PDB entry 2OTL | X-ray diffraction, 2.70 A resolution | chains 0 and A of the 31 polymer chains in the assembly

# Chain 0
Molecule: 23S ribosomal RNA
From: Haloarcula marismortui
Sequence (2922 nucleotides; row label = number of the first residue in the row):
     2 UUGGCUACUAUGCCAGCUGGUGGAUUGCUCGGCUCAGGCGCUGAUGAAGG
    52 ACGUGCCAAGCUGCGAUAAGCCAUGGGGAGCCGCACGGAGGCGAAGAACC
   102 AUGGAUUUCCGAAUGAGAAUCUCUCUAACAAUUGCUUCGCGCAAUGAGGA
   152 ACCCCGAGAACUGAAACAUCUCAGUAUCGGGAGGAACAGAAAACGCAAUG
   202 UGAUGUCGUUAGUAACCGCGAGUGAACGCGAUACAGCCCAAACCGAAGCC
   252 CUCACGGGCAAUGUGGUGUCAGGGCUACCUCUCAUCAGCCGACCGUCUCG
   302 ACGAAGUCUCUUGGAACAGAGCGUGAUACAGGGUGACAACCCCGUACUCG
   352 AGACCAGUACGACGUGCGGUAGUGCCAGAGUAGCGGGGGUUGGAUAUCCC
   402 UCGCGAAUAACGCAGGCAUCGACUGCGAAGGCUAAACACAACCUGAGACC
   452 GAUAGUGAACAAGUAGUGUGAACGAACGCUGCAAAGUACCCUCAGAAGGG
   502 AGGCGAAAUAGAGCAUGAAAUCAGUUGGCGAUCGAGCGACAGGGCAUACA
   552 AGGUCCCUCGACGAAUGACCGACGCGCGAGCGUCCAGUAAGACUCACGGG
   602 AAGCCGAUGUUCUGUCGUACGUUUUGAAAAACGAGCCAGGGAGUGUGUCU
   652 GCAUGGCAAGUCUAACCGGAGUAUCCGGGGAGGCACAGGGAAACCGACAU
   702 GGCCGCAGGGCUUUGCCCGAGGGCCGCCGUCUUCAAGGGCGGGGAGCCAU
   752 GUGGACACGACCCGAAUCCGGACGAUCUACGCAUGGACAAGAUGAAGCGU
   802 GCCGAAAGGCACGUGGAAGUCUGUUAGAGUUGGUGUCCUACAAUACCCUC
   852 UCGUGAUCUAUGUGUAGGGGUGAAAGGCCCAUCGAGUCCGGCAACAGCUG
   902 GUUCCAAUCGAAACAUGUCGAAGCAUGACCUCCGCCGAGGUAGUCUGUGA
   952 GGUAGAGCGACCGAUUGGUGUGUCCGCCUCCGAGAGGAGUCGGCACACCU
  1002 GUCAAACUCCAAACUUACAGACGCCGUUUGACGCGGGGAUUCCGGUGCGC
  1052 GGGGUAAGCCUGUGUACCAGGAGGGGAACAACCCAGAGAUAGGUUAAGGU
  1102 CCCCAAGUGUGGAUUAAGUGUAAUCCUCUGAAGGUGGUCUCGAGCCCUAG
  1152 ACAGCCGGGAGGUGAGCUUAGAAGCAGCUACCCUCUAAGAAAAGCGUAAC
  1202 AGCUUACCGGCCGAGGUUUGAGGCGCCCAAAAUGAUCGGGACUCAAAUCC
  1252 ACCACCGAGACCUGUCCGUACCACUCAUACUGGUAAUCGAGUAGAUUGGC
  1302 GCUCUAAUUGGAUGGAAGUAGGGGUGAAAACUCCUAUGGACCGAUUAGUG
  1352 ACGAAAAUCCUGGCCAUAGUAGCAGCGAUAGUCGGGUGAGAACCCCGACG
  1402 GCCUAAUGGAUAAGGGUUCCUCAGCACUGCUGAUCAGCUGAGGGUUAGCC
  1452 GGUCCUAAGUCAUACCGCAACUCGACUAUGACGAAAUGGGAAACGGGUUA
  1502 AUAUUCCCGUGCCACUAUGCAGUGAAAGUUGACGCCCUGGGGUCGAUCAC
  1552 GCUGGGCAUUCGCCCAGUCGAACCGUCCAACUCCGUGGAAGCCGUAAUGG
  1602 CAGGAAGCGGACGAACGGCGGCAUAGGGAAACGUGAUUCAACCUGGGGCC
  1652 CAUGAAAAGACGAGCAUAGUGUCCGUACCGAGAACCGACACAGGUGUCCA
  1702 UGGCGGCGAAAGCCAAGGCCUGUCGGGAGCAACCAACGUUAGGGAAUUCG
  1752 GCAAGUUAGUCCCGUACCUUCGGAAGAAGGGAUGCCUGCUCCGGAACGGA
  1802 GCAGGUCGCAGUGACUCGGAAGCUCGGACUGUCUAGUAACAACAUAGGUG
  1852 ACCGCAAAUCCGCAAGGACUCGUACGGUCACUGAAUCCUGCCCAGUGCAG
  1902 GUAUCUGAACACCUCGUACAAGAGGACGAAGGACCUGUCAACGGCGGGGG
  1952 UAACUAUGACCCUCUUAAGGUAGCGUAGUACCUUGCCGCAUCAGUAGCGG
  2002 CUUGCAUGAAUGGAUUAACCAGAGCUUCACUGUCCCAACGUUGGGCCCGG
  2052 UGAACUGUACAUUCCAGUGCGGAGUCUGGAGACACCCAGGGGGAAGCGAA
  2102 GACCCUAUGGAGCUUUACUGCAGGCUGUCGCUGAGACGUGGUCGCCGAUG
  2152 UGCAGCAUAGGUAGGAGACACUACACAGGUACCCGCGCUAGCGGGCCACC
  2202 GAGUCAACAGUGAAAUACUACCCGUCGGUGACUGCGACUCUCACUCCGGG
  2252 AGGAGGACACCGAUAGCCGGGCAGUUUGACUGGGGCGGUACGCGCUCGAA
  2302 AAGAUAUCGAGCGCGCCCUAUGGCUAUCUCAGCCGGGACAGAGACCCGGC
  2352 GAAGAGUGCAAGAGCAAAAGAUAGCUUGACAGUGUUCUUCCCAACGAGGA
  2402 ACGCUGACGCGAAAGCGUGGUCUAGCGAACCAAUUAGCCUGCUUGAUGCG
  2452 GGCAAUUGAUGACAGAAAAGCUACCCUAGGGAUAACAGAGUCGUCACUCG
  2502 CAAGAGCACAUAUCGACCGAGUGGCUUGCUACCUCGAUGUCGGUUCCCUC
  2552 CAUCCUGCCCGUGCAGAAGCGGGCAAGGGUGAGGUUGUUCGCCUAUUAAA
  2602 GGAGGUCGUGAGCUGGGUUUAGACCGUCGUGAGACAGGUCGGCUGCUAUC
  2652 UACUGGGUGUGUAAUGGUGUCUGACAAGAACGACCGUAUAGUACGAGAGG
  2702 AACUACGGUUGGUGGCCACUGGUGUACCGGUUGUUCGAGAGAGCACGUGC
  2752 CGGGUAGCCACGCCACACGGGGUAAGAGCUGAACGCAUCUAAGCUCGAAA
  2802 CCCACUUGGAAAAGAGACACCGCCGAGGUCCCGCGUACAAGACGCGGUCG
  2852 AUAGACUCGGGGUGUGCGCGUCGAGGUAACGAGACGUUAAGCCCACGAGC
  2902 ACUAACAGACCAAAGCCAUCAU
Unresolved in the structure: 2-9, 126-127, 715, 971-998, 1560, 1952-1963, 2137-2236, 2339-2343, 2665-2666, 2915-2923
Modified residues: 1MA (6-hydro-1-methyladenosine-5'-monophosphate) at position 628, OMU (o2'-methyluridine 5'-monophosphate) at position 2587, OMG (o2'-methylguanosine-5'-monophosphate) at position 2588, UR3 (3-methyluridine-5'-monophoshate) at position 2619, PSU (pseudouridine-5'-monophosphate) at position 2621
Differences from the reference sequence: conflict C560 (U3155 in 3377779); modified residue (628, 2587-2588, 2619, 2621)
Ion coordination: Mg2+ site 1 near G28 (its only coordinating residue here); Na+ site 1: C40, G41; Na+ site 2: G56, A59, G61; Na+ site 3: G66, U107; Mg2+ site 2 near U115 (its only coordinating residue here); Na+ site 4: C141, G142; Na+ site 5 near U146 (its only coordinating residue here); Mg2+ site 3: C162, U2276; K+ site 1: U163, U172; Mg2+ site 4: A165, A167, C168; Na+ site 6: A165, A166, A167; Mg2+ site 5 near A166 (its only coordinating residue here); 63 more Na+ sites not listed; 79 more Mg2+ sites not listed; 1 more K+ sites not listed
Residues lining bound ligands: girodazole (GIR): G2397, A2465, G2466
What the authors report for this chain:
  - binding site for girodazole: A2465, G2466

# Chain A
Molecule: 50S ribosomal protein L2P
From: Haloarcula marismortui
UniProt: P20276 (RL2_HALMA); residues 1-239 here correspond to UniProt positions 2-240 (UniProt number = residue number + 1)
Chain sequence (239 residues; numbered 1 to 239; the number before each row is that of its first residue):
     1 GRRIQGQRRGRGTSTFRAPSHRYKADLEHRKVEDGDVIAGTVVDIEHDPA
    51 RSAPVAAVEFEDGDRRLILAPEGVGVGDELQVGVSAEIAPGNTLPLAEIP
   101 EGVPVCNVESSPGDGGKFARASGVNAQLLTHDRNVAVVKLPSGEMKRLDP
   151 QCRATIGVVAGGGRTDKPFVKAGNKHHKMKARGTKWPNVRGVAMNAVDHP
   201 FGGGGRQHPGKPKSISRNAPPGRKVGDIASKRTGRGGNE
Unresolved in the structure: 238-239
Ion coordination: Mg2+ site 1: Asp26 (shared with G1873(0) of chain 0); Mg2+ site 2: Asn188 (shared with U1846(0), G1884(0) of chain 0); Na+: Phe201, Gly203, His208

# Chain 0 / chain A interface
Contacting residue pairs - 258 pairs, chain 0 then chain A:
  C781(0) - Thr15(A)  hydrogen bond to the sugar
  C781(0) - Lys185(A)  sugar contact
  G782(0) - Ser14(A)  hydrogen bond to the sugar
  G782(0) - Thr15(A)  hydrogen bond to the sugar
  C783(0) - Ser14(A)  sugar contact
  C783(0) - His21(A)  hydrogen bond to the phosphate
  C783(0) - Lys180(A)  salt bridge to the phosphate
  A784(0) - His21(A)  salt bridge to the phosphate
  A784(0) - Arg22(A)  salt bridge to the phosphate
  G820(0) - Lys171(A)  salt bridge to the phosphate
  G820(0) - Ala172(A)  hydrogen bond to the base
  G820(0) - Gly173(A)  hydrogen bond to the base
  A857(0) - Ala172(A)  base contact
  A857(0) - Gly173(A)  phosphate contact
  A857(0) - His176(A)  hydrogen bond to the sugar
  A857(0) - His177(A)  salt bridge to the phosphate
  A857(0) - Trp186(A)  base contact
  U866(0) - Arg11(A)  hydrogen bond to the phosphate
  U866(0) - Thr13(A)  sugar contact
  A867(0) - Arg11(A)  salt bridge to the phosphate
  G870(0) - Arg3(A)  salt bridge to the phosphate
  G871(0) - Arg2(A)  hydrogen bond to the base
  G871(0) - Arg3(A)  phosphate contact
  G871(0) - Arg8(A)  salt bridge to the phosphate
  G871(0) - Arg11(A)  hydrogen bond to the phosphate
  U872(0) - Arg2(A)  hydrogen bond to the base
  U872(0) - Arg8(A)  hydrogen bond to the base
  U872(0) - Thr13(A)  hydrogen bond to the phosphate
  U872(0) - Phe16(A)  phosphate contact
  G873(0) - Arg2(A)  base contact
  G873(0) - Arg8(A)  hydrogen bond to the base
  G873(0) - Thr15(A)  phosphate contact
  G873(0) - Lys185(A)  salt bridge to the phosphate
  G873(0) - Asp198(A)  hydrogen bond to the base
  A874(0) - Lys185(A)  salt bridge to the phosphate
  A874(0) - Pro187(A)  sugar contact
  A874(0) - Val189(A)  sugar contact
  A875(0) - Val189(A)  sugar contact
  A875(0) - Ala193(A)  hydrogen bond to the sugar
  A875(0) - Met194(A)  base contact
  A875(0) - Asp198(A)  base contact
  G877(0) - Asn195(A)  hydrogen bond to the sugar
  G877(0) - Val197(A)  base contact
  G878(0) - Arg2(A)  hydrogen bond to the base
  C879(0) - Arg2(A)  base contact
  A886(0) - Gly1(A)  hydrogen bond to the base
  A886(0) - Arg2(A)  base contact
  G1460(0) - Arg17(A)  salt bridge to the phosphate
  C1652(0) - Ser52(A)  phosphate contact
  C1652(0) - Arg164(A)  hydrogen bond to the base
  C1652(0) - Thr165(A)  base contact
  C1652(0) - Lys167(A)  hydrogen bond to the base
  C1652(0) - Phe169(A)  stacking on the base
  C1652(0) - Lys178(A)  hydrogen bond to the base
  A1653(0) - His47(A)  salt bridge to the phosphate
  A1653(0) - Ser52(A)  hydrogen bond to the phosphate
  A1653(0) - His177(A)  stacking on the base
  A1653(0) - Lys178(A)  sugar contact
  U1654(0) - Arg22(A)  salt bridge to the phosphate
  U1654(0) - Lys24(A)  hydrogen bond to the sugar
  U1654(0) - His47(A)  stacking on the base
  U1654(0) - Pro49(A)  phosphate contact
  U1654(0) - Ala181(A)  phosphate contact
  G1655(0) - Lys24(A)  salt bridge to the phosphate
  C1844(0) - Val189(A)  sugar contact
  C1844(0) - Arg190(A)  salt bridge to the phosphate
  C1844(0) - Gln207(A)  hydrogen bond to the phosphate
  A1845(0) - Pro187(A)  phosphate contact
  A1845(0) - Asn188(A)  phosphate contact
  A1845(0) - Val189(A)  phosphate contact
  A1845(0) - Arg190(A)  salt bridge to the phosphate
  U1846(0) - Ala172(A)  hydrogen bond to the sugar
  U1846(0) - Trp186(A)  sugar contact
  U1846(0) - Pro187(A)  phosphate contact
  U1846(0) - Asn188(A)  hydrogen bond to the phosphate
  A1847(0) - Phe169(A)  hydrogen bond to the phosphate
  A1847(0) - Val170(A)  hydrogen bond to the sugar
  A1847(0) - Lys175(A)  salt bridge to the phosphate
  A1847(0) - Trp186(A)  hydrogen bond to the phosphate
  G1848(0) - Pro168(A)  phosphate contact
  G1848(0) - Phe169(A)  hydrogen bond to the phosphate
  U1850(0) - Arg235(A)  hydrogen bond to the phosphate
  G1851(0) - Asp227(A)  hydrogen bond to the base
  G1851(0) - Thr233(A)  sugar contact
  G1851(0) - Gly234(A)  sugar contact
  G1851(0) - Arg235(A)  salt bridge to the phosphate
  A1852(0) - Asp227(A)  sugar contact
  A1852(0) - Ile228(A)  hydrogen bond to the sugar
  A1852(0) - Ser230(A)  phosphate contact
  A1852(0) - Lys231(A)  phosphate contact
  A1852(0) - Arg232(A)  sugar contact
  C1853(0) - Arg217(A)  hydrogen bond to the sugar
  C1853(0) - Ile228(A)  sugar contact
  C1853(0) - Ala229(A)  sugar contact
  C1853(0) - Lys231(A)  salt bridge to the phosphate
  C1854(0) - Lys231(A)  salt bridge to the phosphate
  G1855(0) - Phe118(A)  base contact
  G1855(0) - Leu140(A)  base contact
  G1855(0) - Pro141(A)  base contact
  G1855(0) - Ser142(A)  hydrogen bond to the base
  G1855(0) - Glu144(A)  hydrogen bond to the sugar
  G1855(0) - Lys146(A)  hydrogen bond to the sugar
  C1856(0) - Lys146(A)  salt bridge to the phosphate
  A1857(0) - Ser110(A)  phosphate contact
  A1857(0) - Lys117(A)  salt bridge to the phosphate
  A1859(0) - Arg217(A)  phosphate contact
  U1860(0) - Arg9(A)  hydrogen bond to the base
  U1860(0) - Arg217(A)  salt bridge to the phosphate
  U1860(0) - Lys224(A)  salt bridge to the phosphate
  U1860(0) - Ile228(A)  sugar contact
  C1861(0) - Gly6(A)  hydrogen bond to the sugar
  C1861(0) - Gln7(A)  hydrogen bond to the sugar
  C1861(0) - Gly10(A)  hydrogen bond to the sugar
  C1861(0) - Pro221(A)  phosphate contact
  C1861(0) - Lys224(A)  salt bridge to the phosphate
  C1862(0) - Arg3(A)  hydrogen bond to the phosphate
  C1862(0) - Gln7(A)  hydrogen bond to the phosphate
  C1862(0) - Gly10(A)  sugar contact
  C1862(0) - Arg11(A)  sugar contact
  C1862(0) - Pro221(A)  phosphate contact
  G1863(0) - Arg3(A)  salt bridge to the phosphate
  G1868(0) - Gly10(A)  hydrogen bond to the base
  A1869(0) - Arg9(A)  base contact
  A1869(0) - Gly10(A)  sugar contact
  A1869(0) - Gly12(A)  sugar contact
  A1869(0) - Arg17(A)  phosphate contact
  C1870(0) - Arg9(A)  sugar contact
  C1870(0) - Phe16(A)  sugar contact
  C1870(0) - Arg17(A)  phosphate contact
  C1870(0) - Ala18(A)  hydrogen bond to the phosphate
  C1870(0) - Gly183(A)  phosphate contact
  U1871(0) - Ala18(A)  sugar contact
  U1871(0) - Arg182(A)  phosphate contact
  U1871(0) - Gly183(A)  hydrogen bond to the phosphate
  C1872(0) - Ser20(A)  hydrogen bond to the phosphate
  C1872(0) - Tyr23(A)  base contact
  C1872(0) - Lys24(A)  base contact
  C1872(0) - Ala25(A)  hydrogen bond to the sugar
  C1872(0) - Asp26(A)  hydrogen bond to the base
  C1872(0) - Ala50(A)  sugar contact
  G1873(0) - Asp26(A)  phosphate contact
  G1873(0) - Ala50(A)  sugar contact
  G1873(0) - Arg51(A)  phosphate contact
  G1873(0) - Arg120(A)  salt bridge to the phosphate
  U1874(0) - Arg51(A)  salt bridge to the phosphate
  U1874(0) - Lys117(A)  hydrogen bond to the sugar
  U1874(0) - Phe118(A)  sugar contact
  U1874(0) - Ala119(A)  hydrogen bond to the sugar
  U1874(0) - Arg120(A)  salt bridge to the phosphate
  U1874(0) - Ala121(A)  phosphate contact
  A1875(0) - Phe118(A)  phosphate contact
  A1875(0) - Ala119(A)  hydrogen bond to the phosphate
  A1875(0) - Arg120(A)  hydrogen bond to the phosphate
  A1875(0) - Ala121(A)  hydrogen bond to the phosphate
  A1875(0) - Val124(A)  phosphate contact
  A1875(0) - Pro141(A)  sugar contact
  A1875(0) - Ser142(A)  hydrogen bond to the sugar
  C1876(0) - Ala121(A)  sugar contact
  C1876(0) - Ser122(A)  hydrogen bond to the sugar
  C1876(0) - Gly123(A)  hydrogen bond to the base
  C1876(0) - Val124(A)  phosphate contact
  C1876(0) - Pro141(A)  phosphate contact
  C1876(0) - Gly162(A)  base contact
  C1876(0) - Gly163(A)  hydrogen bond to the base
  C1876(0) - Arg164(A)  hydrogen bond to the phosphate
  C1876(0) - Thr165(A)  hydrogen bond to the sugar
  G1877(0) - Arg164(A)  salt bridge to the phosphate
  G1878(0) - Arg182(A)  salt bridge to the phosphate
  U1879(0) - Arg9(A)  hydrogen bond to the phosphate
  U1879(0) - Gly183(A)  phosphate contact
  U1879(0) - Thr184(A)  hydrogen bond to the phosphate
  C1880(0) - Gly6(A)  phosphate contact
  C1880(0) - Arg9(A)  salt bridge to the phosphate
  C1880(0) - Val225(A)  sugar contact
  C1880(0) - Gly226(A)  hydrogen bond to the sugar
  A1881(0) - His199(A)  salt bridge to the phosphate
  A1881(0) - Phe201(A)  phosphate contact
  A1881(0) - Lys213(A)  sugar contact
  A1881(0) - Val225(A)  phosphate contact
  A1881(0) - Gly226(A)  sugar contact
  C1882(0) - Arg190(A)  phosphate contact
  C1882(0) - Gly191(A)  hydrogen bond to the phosphate
  C1882(0) - Val192(A)  hydrogen bond to the phosphate
  C1882(0) - Phe201(A)  phosphate contact
  C1882(0) - Lys213(A)  hydrogen bond to the sugar
  U1883(0) - Arg190(A)  salt bridge to the phosphate
  G1884(0) - Arg190(A)  base contact
  G1898(0) - Pro212(A)  sugar contact
  G1898(0) - Ser214(A)  hydrogen bond to the sugar
  C1899(0) - Ser214(A)  sugar contact
  C1899(0) - Ile215(A)  sugar contact
  C1899(0) - Ser216(A)  sugar contact
  C1899(0) - Ala229(A)  sugar contact
  C1899(0) - Ser230(A)  hydrogen bond to the sugar
  A1900(0) - Ser216(A)  phosphate contact
  A1900(0) - Arg217(A)  hydrogen bond to the phosphate
  A1900(0) - Ala229(A)  sugar contact
  A1900(0) - Ser230(A)  sugar contact
  A1900(0) - Lys231(A)  sugar contact
  G1938(0) - Lys231(A)  hydrogen bond to the base
  U1939(0) - Arg232(A)  phosphate contact
  U1939(0) - Thr233(A)  hydrogen bond to the sugar
  U1939(0) - Gly236(A)  phosphate contact
  U1939(0) - Gly237(A)  phosphate contact
  C1940(0) - Thr233(A)  sugar contact
  C1940(0) - Gly234(A)  phosphate contact
  C1940(0) - Gly236(A)  hydrogen bond to the phosphate
  A1941(0) - Gly234(A)  sugar contact
  A1941(0) - Arg235(A)  base contact
  A1941(0) - Gly236(A)  phosphate contact
  A1942(0) - Pro212(A)  base contact
  A1942(0) - Lys213(A)  salt bridge to the phosphate
  A1942(0) - Thr233(A)  hydrogen bond to the sugar
  A1942(0) - Gly234(A)  hydrogen bond to the phosphate
  C1943(0) - Pro209(A)  phosphate contact
  C1943(0) - Gly210(A)  sugar contact
  C1943(0) - Lys211(A)  sugar contact
  C1943(0) - Pro212(A)  sugar contact
  C1943(0) - Lys213(A)  sugar contact
  G1944(0) - His208(A)  salt bridge to the phosphate
  G1944(0) - Pro209(A)  phosphate contact
  U2012(0) - Gln207(A)  hydrogen bond to the sugar
  C2114(0) - Gly1(A)  hydrogen bond to the phosphate
  C2114(0) - Ala196(A)  sugar contact
  C2114(0) - Val197(A)  phosphate contact
  U2115(0) - Ala196(A)  phosphate contact
  U2116(0) - Lys211(A)  salt bridge to the phosphate
  A2123(0) - Pro220(A)  base contact
  G2124(0) - Asn218(A)  hydrogen bond to the base
  G2125(0) - Asn218(A)  hydrogen bond to the sugar
  C2126(0) - Asn218(A)  sugar contact
  C2248(0) - Ser111(A)  hydrogen bond to the sugar
  C2248(0) - Pro112(A)  sugar contact
  G2249(0) - Gly113(A)  sugar contact
  G2250(0) - Lys31(A)  salt bridge to the phosphate
  A2255(0) - Asp149(A)  sugar contact
  G2270(0) - Arg223(A)  hydrogen bond to the phosphate
  G2271(0) - Arg223(A)  salt bridge to the phosphate
  G2272(0) - Pro220(A)  base contact
  G2272(0) - Pro221(A)  sugar contact
  G2272(0) - Gly222(A)  sugar contact
  G2272(0) - Arg223(A)  salt bridge to the phosphate
  C2273(0) - Gly1(A)  hydrogen bond to the phosphate
  C2625(0) - Gly205(A)  phosphate contact
  C2625(0) - Gln207(A)  phosphate contact
  C2626(0) - Arg206(A)  phosphate contact
  C2629(0) - Arg206(A)  base contact
  G2630(0) - Arg206(A)  hydrogen bond to the base
  G2630(0) - His208(A)  base contact
  U2631(0) - Gly210(A)  sugar contact
  G2632(0) - His208(A)  phosphate contact
  G2632(0) - Gly210(A)  sugar contact
  A2633(0) - Gly203(A)  phosphate contact
  A2633(0) - Gly204(A)  hydrogen bond to the phosphate
  G2634(0) - Gly203(A)  phosphate contact
  G2634(0) - Gly204(A)  hydrogen bond to the phosphate
  G2634(0) - Gly205(A)  hydrogen bond to the base
  G2634(0) - Arg206(A)  base contact
Other interface residues (no listed pair), chain 0 (102 interface residues in all): A819, U858, G865, A876, A1459, U1831, A1843, U2117, G2254, A2274
Other interface residues (no listed pair), chain A (123 interface residues in all): Gln5, Leu27, Glu33, Asp114, Pro200, Gly202

# In short
Chain 0 and chain A form an interface of 102 and 123 residues respectively, with 86 hydrogen bonds, 40 salt
bridges and 3 aromatic stacking contacts. Polar pairs include G820(0)-Ala172(A), G820(0)-Gly173(A) and
G871(0)-Arg2(A). Bound to chain 0: girodazole. C40(0) and G41(0) coordinate Na+ site 1. The paper reports a
binding site for girodazole at A2465(0) and G2466(0).
Chain 0 is 23S ribosomal RNA and chain A is 50S ribosomal protein L2P, both from Haloarcula marismortui; the
structure, Girodazole bound to the large subunit of Haloarcula marismortui, was determined by X-ray
diffraction together with 2OTJ from the same study.
